4U9L - chains A and B; structure by X-ray diffraction, 2.30 A resolution.

Chain A (and B):
Protein: Magnesium transporter MgtE
Organism: Thermus thermophilus HB8
Notes: chain B of this document is another copy of the same molecule, construct and numbering; everything in this record applies to it too
Reference sequence: Q5SMG8 (MGTE_THET8); numbering as in UniProt (aligned over 271-449)
Sequence (179 residues; each row starts with the number of its first residue):
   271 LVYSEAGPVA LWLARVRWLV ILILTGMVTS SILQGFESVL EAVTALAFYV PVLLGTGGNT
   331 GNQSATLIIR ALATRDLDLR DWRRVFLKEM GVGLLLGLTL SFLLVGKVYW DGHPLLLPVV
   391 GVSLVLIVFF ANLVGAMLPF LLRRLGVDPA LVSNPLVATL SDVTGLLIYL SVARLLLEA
Swiss-Prot annotation at these positions:
  - binding site (Ca(2+)): E275, E311
  - binding site (Mn(2+)): E275, Q304, E307, E311, H383
  - binding site (Mg(2+)): D418, A428, D432
  - mutagenesis: R285 (R285A: Abolishes Mg(2+)-transport activity), Q304 (Q304A: Does not affect Mg(2+) transport, but increases permeability for Mn(2+); when associated with A-307 and A-383), E307 (E307A: Does not affect Mg(2+) transport, but increases permeability for Mn(2+); when associated with A-304 and A-383), E311 (E311A: Does not affect Mg(2+) transport, but increases permeability for Mn(2+) and Ca(2+)), F318 (F318A: Abolishes Mg(2+)-transport activity), P321 (P321A: Abolishes Mg(2+)-transport activity), L324 (L324A: Abolishes Mg(2+)-transport activity), G325 (G325A: Loss of channel activity), G328 (G328A: Loss of channel activity), N329 (N329A: Abolishes Mg(2+)-transport activity), N332 (N332A: Does not affect activity. Increases Ni(2+) sensitivity), Q333 (Q333A: Abolishes Mg(2+)-transport activity), 5 further mutagenesis entries in UniProt
Reported in the primary citation:
  - Mg2+ coordination through a water molecule: D432
  - binding site for Mg2+: L324, A428

Chain A / chain B interface:
Pairs across the interface - 125 pairs, chain A then chain B:
  V272(A) - D346(B)
  Y273(A) - I338(B)
  Y273(A) - D346(B)  hydrogen bond (backbone-side chain)
  Y273(A) - L347(B)  hydrophobic
  Y273(A) - V355(B)
  Y273(A) - K358(B)  hydrogen bond (backbone-side chain)
  Y273(A) - E359(B)  hydrogen bond
  S274(A) - D346(B)  hydrogen bond (backbone-side chain)
  A276(A) - K358(B)  hydrogen bond (backbone-side chain)
  P278(A) - K358(B)
  P278(A) - V362(B)
  L281(A) - K358(B)
  L281(A) - V362(B)  hydrophobic
  W282(A) - L365(B)  hydrogen bond (side chain-backbone)
  W282(A) - L366(B)
  W282(A) - T369(B)  hydrogen bond
  R285(A) - T330(B)  hydrogen bond (side chain-backbone)
  R285(A) - Q333(B)  hydrogen bond
  R285(A) - S334(B)
  R285(A) - L337(B)
  R285(A) - E359(B)  salt bridge
  R285(A) - V362(B)
  R285(A) - L366(B)
  R285(A) - N402(B)  hydrogen bond
  V286(A) - L366(B)  hydrophobic
  V286(A) - T369(B)
  W288(A) - Q333(B)
  L289(A) - T330(B)
  L289(A) - Q333(B)
  L289(A) - L366(B)  hydrophobic
  L289(A) - L370(B)
  V290(A) - L370(B)  hydrophobic
  V290(A) - L373(B)  hydrophobic
  L292(A) - N329(B)
  I293(A) - T326(B)
  I293(A) - L370(B)
  I293(A) - L394(B)  hydrophobic
  L294(A) - L373(B)  hydrophobic
  G296(A) - V322(B)
  M297(A) - L373(B)
  M297(A) - L374(B)
  M297(A) - K377(B)  hydrogen bond (backbone-side chain)
  T299(A) - V322(B)
  S300(A) - F318(B)
  S300(A) - Y319(B)
  S300(A) - K377(B)  hydrogen bond
  S300(A) - D381(B)  hydrogen bond
  S301(A) - K377(B)  hydrogen bond
  L303(A) - A317(B)
  L303(A) - F318(B)
  L303(A) - P321(B)
  Q304(A) - F318(B)
  Q304(A) - D381(B)
  Q304(A) - H383(B)  hydrogen bond
  E307(A) - F318(B)
  L310(A) - F318(B)  hydrophobic
  E311(A) - T314(B)
  T314(A) - E311(B)  hydrogen bond
  A317(A) - L303(B)
  F318(A) - S300(B)
  F318(A) - L303(B)
  F318(A) - Q304(B)
  F318(A) - E307(B)
  Y319(A) - S300(B)
  V320(A) - P321(B)  hydrophobic
  P321(A) - T299(B)
  P321(A) - L303(B)
  V322(A) - G296(B)
  V322(A) - M297(B)
  V322(A) - T299(B)
  L324(A) - P321(B)  hydrophobic
  T326(A) - I293(B)
  N329(A) - L292(B)
  T330(A) - R285(B)  hydrogen bond (backbone-side chain)
  T330(A) - L289(B)
  Q333(A) - R285(B)  hydrogen bond
  Q333(A) - W288(B)
  Q333(A) - L289(B)
  S334(A) - R285(B)
  L337(A) - R285(B)
  I338(A) - Y273(B)
  D346(A) - V272(B)
  D346(A) - Y273(B)  hydrogen bond (side chain-backbone)
  D346(A) - S274(B)  hydrogen bond
  L347(A) - Y273(B)  hydrophobic
  V355(A) - Y273(B)
  K358(A) - Y273(B)  hydrogen bond (side chain-backbone)
  K358(A) - A276(B)  hydrogen bond (side chain-backbone)
  K358(A) - P278(B)
  K358(A) - L281(B)
  E359(A) - Y273(B)  hydrogen bond
  E359(A) - L281(B)
  E359(A) - R285(B)  salt bridge
  V362(A) - P278(B)  hydrophobic
  V362(A) - L281(B)  hydrophobic
  V362(A) - R285(B)
  L365(A) - W282(B)  hydrogen bond (backbone-side chain)
  L366(A) - W282(B)
  L366(A) - R285(B)
  L366(A) - V286(B)  hydrophobic
  L366(A) - L289(B)  hydrophobic
  T369(A) - W282(B)  hydrogen bond
  L370(A) - L289(B)
  L370(A) - V290(B)
  L370(A) - I293(B)  hydrophobic
  L373(A) - V290(B)  hydrophobic
  L373(A) - M297(B)
  L374(A) - M297(B)  hydrophobic
  K377(A) - M297(B)
  K377(A) - S300(B)
  K377(A) - S301(B)  hydrogen bond
  D381(A) - S300(B)
  D381(A) - Q304(B)  hydrogen bond
  H383(A) - Q304(B)
  L394(A) - I293(B)  hydrophobic
  N402(A) - R285(B)  hydrogen bond
  A420(A) - T336(B)
  L421(A) - Q333(B)
  L421(A) - T336(B)
  L421(A) - L337(B)  hydrophobic
  N424(A) - N332(B)
  N424(A) - N424(B)
  P425(A) - N329(B)
  P425(A) - N332(B)
  T429(A) - N329(B)
Interface residues without a listed pair, chain A (67 interface residues in all): G277, V279, A341, D432, L436
Interface residues without a listed pair, chain B (65 interface residues in all): V279, L294, L310, V320, L324, G325, A341, P425, L436

In short:
The interface between chain A and chain B involves 67 residues on one side and 65 on the other, with 28
hydrogen bonds and 2 salt bridges. Among the polar pairs are R285(A)-E359(B), Y273(A)-D346(B) and
Y273(A)-K358(B). The paper reports a binding site for Mg2+ at L324(A) and A428(A); water-mediated Mg2+
coordination by D432(A).
Both chains are Magnesium transporter MgtE (Thermus thermophilus HB8). Entry 4U9L (Structure of a membrane
protein) was determined by X-ray diffraction, deposited together with 4U9N and 4WIB.
